PDB entry 9CRQ | electron microscopy, 3.07 A resolution | chains M and B of the 12 polymer chains in the assembly

== Chain M ==
Molecule: 18-nt DNA strand
Organism: Saccharolobus solfataricus
Sequence (18 nucleotides; numbered 6 to 23; the number before each row is that of its first residue):
     6 GGGGCGGGTTTTCCTCGA

== Chain B ==
Protein: CRISPR-associated aCascade subunit Cas7/Csa2 2
Organism: Saccharolobus solfataricus P2
UniProt: Q97Y91 (CSA2B_SACS2); numbering as in UniProt (aligned over 1-321)
Chain sequence (321 residues; each row starts with the number of its first residue):
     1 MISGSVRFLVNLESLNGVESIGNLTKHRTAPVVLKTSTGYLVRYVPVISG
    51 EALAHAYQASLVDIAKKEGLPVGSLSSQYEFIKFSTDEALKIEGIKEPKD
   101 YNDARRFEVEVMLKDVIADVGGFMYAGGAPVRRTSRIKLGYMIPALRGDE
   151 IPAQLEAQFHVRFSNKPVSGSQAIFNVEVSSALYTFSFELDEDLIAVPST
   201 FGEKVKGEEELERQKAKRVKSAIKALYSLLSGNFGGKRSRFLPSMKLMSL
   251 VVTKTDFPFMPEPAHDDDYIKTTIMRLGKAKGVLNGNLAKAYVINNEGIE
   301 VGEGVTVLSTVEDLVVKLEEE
Not modelled in the structure: 169-172, 321
UniProt features mapped onto this chain:
  - mutagenesis: His160 (H160A: Significantly reduced affinity for crRNA)

== Interface between chain M and chain B ==
Pairs across the interface (7; chain M residue first):
  DC18(M) with Val168(B), sugar contact; Ile174(B), base contact
  DC19(M) with Asn23(B), base contact; Val168(B), phosphate contact
  DT20(M) with Gly22(B), base contact; Asn23(B), base contact; Phe175(B), base contact
Interface residues without a listed pair, chain M (4 interface residues in all): DT17
Interface residues without a listed pair, chain B (7 interface residues in all): Pro167, Ala173

== Overview ==
4 residues of chain M face 7 of chain B across their interface. Curated annotation (UniProt) lists one
mutagenesis site on chain B.
Here chain M is an 18-nt DNA strand (Saccharolobus solfataricus) and chain B is CRISPR-associated aCascade
subunit Cas7/Csa2 2 (Saccharolobus solfataricus P2). Entry 9CRQ (Post-targeting aCascade Type IA CRISPR-Cas
Surveillance Complexes) was determined by electron microscopy.
